Entry 6ZU5 (electron microscopy, 2.90 A resolution); this record covers chains L50 and LOO of the 74 polymer chains in the assembly.

Chain L50:
Molecule: 25S rRNA
Source organism: Paranosema locustae
Sequence (2639 nucleotides; row label = number of the first residue in the row):
     1 ACACACCCCG GUGGGGGAUC CCUCGGCCUG CGCGCCGGGC AAGGACGCGG ACGCACGCGA
    61 UAGACGGCAC GAUCCUCAGA CACGACUGCC GGUCUCCGAC AGCGGCGCAG CCGCAGACAA
   121 CCCCCCGGAC UUAAGCAUAU CACUAGGGGG CGGAGAAGAA ACCAACAGGG AUUCCUGCAG
   181 UAGCGGCGAG CGAACAGGGA CGAGCCCGCA UGGCAAUCGG CAUCGCCGAG UUGUGACAGC
   241 GCACCGCGAA CGCCCCGGAC AGGGCGGCCA CAGAGGGCGA CAGCCCCGUA GCAGCGCGCA
   301 GCGGAGCGAG UAGCGCUGCU UGGUCAUGCA GCGCGAAGCG GUGGUGGCGC CAUCGAAGGC
   361 UAAAUACGCC GCAGGACCGA UAGCGCACAA GUACCGCGAG GGGACGGCGA CGAGCAGCCC
   421 GCAGGGGCGG CGAAAGCGUG AAACCACCGG GGCGCCCACU UGUGGGCCCC GUCUUGAAAC
   481 ACGGACCAAG GAGUGCAUGU GCGCAGCGAG UCCGCUCCGC GGCGCAGCGA AGGCCAUCGA
   541 GCUGCGCACA UGCGACCCGA UAGGCAGUGA ACUACGCCUG GGCAGGGCGA AGCCCGCGGA
   601 AACGCAGGUG GAGGCCCCGA GCCGUUCUGA CGUGCAAUUC GAUGGCGCGA CCUGGGCGUA
   661 GCGGCGAAAG ACCAAUCGAA CUGCCUGGUA GCUGGUUCCC UCCGAAAUGU CCCGCAGGAC
   721 AGCGGGCGCC CCGCAGGUCU GCCGCGUAGA GCAAUGGCGC GGCGUCCGGC AGCGCCGGCG
   781 CACCCCCAAA CUGCGAAGCG GCAGGGCGCG CGCAGCAGCG UGCGCGCGCA CAACUGCGGG
   841 CGCCUAGUGG GCCGCCGCUG GUAAGCAGCG CCGGCAAUGA GGACACAACC UCGUGCGCGG
   901 GCAAGGGACC CCAGCUGCGC ACACAGACGA AGGGCGCGGG CGCGUCGCGA CAGCAGGGCG
   961 GUGGCCAUAG AGGUCGGCAC CCGCUAAGAA CCGUGUUGCA ACGUACCUGC CGAACACGCC
  1021 CGCCCCGAAA AUGGACGGUG CUCAGCGCAG CCCCGACCCC GCGCACGCAC AGCGUGGUAG
  1081 GAGGGCGCGC CGGCGCCGCA GAAGCGCAUG CGUGCGCAUG CGUGGAGGCA CCCGCGGCGC
  1141 AGAUCUUGGU GGCAGUAGCA CACUCGGGCG CGAGCCCCGA GGGCCGGGAG ACGGGUUCUU
  1201 CCGCCAGGCC GCUCCGCGGA AGGUGAGCCG GGUCCUAAGG ACGCGCUGGC CCGCAACCGA
  1261 CAGGCAAGCG GGCACACAUU CCCGCGCCGU GUGCCAUGCG GCAACGCACC GUGCGCGGCC
  1321 GGGCGCAGGG CUGGCGCCGG GGGCCCUCCU CCCCCGCAAA GCGGCCCGCC UGCGGACUCU
  1381 UGCAGCACGA GGCAGCCCGC GCCGCGUGGC GGGGCCGUCG CCGCGCGCCA GGACUCGCCC
  1441 CCCGUGAAGC CCCGCGCACG CACACACACG CCCGUACCAA UCCGCACCAG GGCUCCAGGG
  1501 CGCGCACCCC ACGGCCAGGG CCCACGCAGG UUUGGGAAUU CGGCAAGCUG GAUCCGCAAC
  1561 CUCGGGACAA GGAUUGGCUC CGGGCGCCGG AGCUGUCGCU UCCAAGGGGA AUCCGACUGU
  1621 UUAGUAAAAA CAUAGCCUUG CGCCGCACGC AAGGUGAAUU CUGCCCAGUG CCCGGGACGU
  1681 CACGCCGGCG CGACCCGCGC ACGCACGGGU CAACGGCGGG AGUAACUAUG ACUCUCUUAA
  1741 GGUAGCCAAA CGCCUCGUCA UCUAAUUAGU GACGCGCAUG AAUGGAGCAA CGAGAUUCCC
  1801 ACUGUCCCUA CCUGCUCCCC AGCGAACCCA CUGCCAAGGG AACGGGCUUG GCGCAGUCAG
  1861 CGGGGAAAGA AGACCCUGUU GAGCUUGACU CUAGUGUGGG GCCGCGGCGC GCCGCGCCGG
  1921 CGUAGGCAGG UGGGAGGUGC GCCGUGAGUG AAAGACCACU GCGCGCGCGC GCGCCCGCUU
  1981 CGCGCAGCAA CGCCCCCAGA UGGGGAGUUU GGCUGGGGCG GCACGUCUGC UAGACCCCAA
  2041 CGCAGACGUC CUACGGUGGG CUCAGCGCGG ACAGAACCCG CGCGUCGAGC ACAAGGGCAA
  2101 ACGCCCGCCU CACGGCGCCC CCCCGGGUGC CGGCGGGAAA CCGGGGCCUA GCGAUCCCUC
  2161 GCGCAUGCAC GCCGCGUCGC GGGGGUGGCU GAAAAGUUAC CACAGGGAUA ACUGGCUUGU
  2221 GGCGGCCAAG CGUCCGCAGC GACGCCGCUU UUUGAUUCUU CGAUGUCGGC UCUUCCUAGC
  2281 AUGGCGUGGC AGCGCGCGCC AAGUGUUGGA UUGUUCACCC ACUGACAGGG AACGUGAGCU
  2341 GGGUUUAGAC CGUCGUGAGA CAGGUUAGUU UUACCCUACU GAGCGCGGAC ACACCGGGCA
  2401 GCGCGGGCUA GUACGAGAGG AACGCCCGUG CGGGGCCGCU GGUCCGCGCC UGUCCGACAG
  2461 GGCAGGUGCG CCGCUACGCC CCGUGCGUGU ACGGCUGGAC GCCUCUAAGC CGGAGCCGCC
  2521 CCCCCGUGUG UCUAAACCCC UGGUUUCCGC CCCCCGCGAC CACGACGCGG CCGGGGGCUG
  2581 GUGCUGUGCG CGUGCGAGCU CUGCGAGCCG CUGAGGCUUC CAGACCCCUG CGGGGUGUU
Unresolved in the structure: 1-3, 771-773, 943-1016, 1357-1360, 1406-1425, 1676-1678, 1909-1973, 2385-2386, 2500-2501, 2538-2542, 2593, 2601-2602
Ion coordination: Mg2+ site 1 near C21 (its only coordinating residue here); Mg2+ site 2 near A41 (its only coordinating residue here); Mg2+ site 3 near U61 (its only coordinating residue here); Mg2+ site 4: C65, G66; Mg2+ site 5: G128, C565 (shared with 2 residues of chain LN0); Mg2+ site 6: G135, C136, G1881; Mg2+ site 7: G135, C136; Mg2+ site 8 near C143 (its only coordinating residue here); Mg2+ site 9 near A156 (its only coordinating residue here); Mg2+ site 10 near G208 (its only coordinating residue here); Mg2+ site 11 near A249 (its only coordinating residue here); Mg2+ site 12 near G318 (its only coordinating residue here); 100 more Mg2+ sites not listed

Chain LOO:
Protein: eL42
Source organism: Paranosema locustae
Chain sequence (112 residues; numbered 1 to 112; the number before each row is that of its first residue):
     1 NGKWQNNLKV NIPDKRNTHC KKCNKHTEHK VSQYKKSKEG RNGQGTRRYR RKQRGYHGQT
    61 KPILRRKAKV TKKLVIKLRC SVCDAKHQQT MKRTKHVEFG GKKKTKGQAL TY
Unresolved in the structure: 1-9, 101-112
Ion coordination: Zn2+: Cys-20, Cys-23, Cys-80, Cys-83

How chain L50 and chain LOO interact:
Pairs across the interface (137):
  U138(L50) / Lys-52(LOO)  hydrogen bond to the base
  U138(L50) / His-57(LOO)  hydrogen bond to the phosphate
  U138(L50) / Thr-60(LOO)  sugar contact
  A139(L50) / His-57(LOO)  phosphate contact
  G185(L50) / Arg-48(LOO)  salt bridge to the phosphate
  G185(L50) / Lys-52(LOO)  phosphate contact
  G186(L50) / Arg-48(LOO)  phosphate contact
  G186(L50) / Lys-52(LOO)  phosphate contact
  G186(L50) / Lys-61(LOO)  hydrogen bond to the phosphate
  G186(L50) / Pro-62(LOO)  sugar contact
  C187(L50) / Arg-48(LOO)  base contact
  C187(L50) / Lys-61(LOO)  salt bridge to the phosphate
  U317(L50) / Arg-54(LOO)  salt bridge to the phosphate
  G318(L50) / Arg-54(LOO)  salt bridge to the phosphate
  G318(L50) / Gly-55(LOO)  hydrogen bond to the phosphate
  G318(L50) / Tyr-56(LOO)  phosphate contact
  C319(L50) / Arg-54(LOO)  phosphate contact
  C319(L50) / Gly-55(LOO)  phosphate contact
  C319(L50) / Tyr-56(LOO)  hydrogen bond to the phosphate
  C319(L50) / His-57(LOO)  salt bridge to the phosphate
  U320(L50) / Arg-51(LOO)  hydrogen bond to the base
  U321(L50) / Arg-51(LOO)  hydrogen bond to the base
  U324(L50) / Arg-51(LOO)  salt bridge to the phosphate
  C325(L50) / Asn-42(LOO)  hydrogen bond to the base
  C325(L50) / Arg-47(LOO)  salt bridge to the phosphate
  A326(L50) / Arg-51(LOO)  hydrogen bond to the base
  A326(L50) / Arg-54(LOO)  base contact
  U327(L50) / Arg-51(LOO)  hydrogen bond to the base
  C1695(L50) / Arg-41(LOO)  phosphate contact
  C1696(L50) / Arg-41(LOO)  salt bridge to the phosphate
  C1889(L50) / Arg-65(LOO)  hydrogen bond to the phosphate
  U1890(L50) / Gly-58(LOO)  sugar contact
  U1890(L50) / Gln-59(LOO)  hydrogen bond to the phosphate
  U1890(L50) / Arg-65(LOO)  salt bridge to the phosphate
  C1891(L50) / Gly-58(LOO)  phosphate contact
  U1892(L50) / Tyr-56(LOO)  phosphate contact
  U2049(L50) / Thr-71(LOO)  hydrogen bond to the phosphate
  U2049(L50) / Arg-93(LOO)  phosphate contact
  U2049(L50) / Lys-95(LOO)  phosphate contact
  C2050(L50) / Lys-92(LOO)  base contact
  C2050(L50) / Thr-94(LOO)  hydrogen bond to the phosphate
  C2050(L50) / Lys-95(LOO)  hydrogen bond to the phosphate
  C2051(L50) / Val-10(LOO)  phosphate contact
  C2051(L50) / Lys-92(LOO)  base contact
  U2052(L50) / Val-10(LOO)  phosphate contact
  U2052(L50) / Asn-11(LOO)  hydrogen bond to the phosphate
  U2052(L50) / Ile-12(LOO)  base contact
  U2052(L50) / Pro-13(LOO)  sugar contact
  U2110(L50) / Arg-16(LOO)  hydrogen bond to the sugar
  U2110(L50) / Asn-17(LOO)  hydrogen bond to the phosphate
  U2110(L50) / His-26(LOO)  salt bridge to the phosphate
  C2111(L50) / Arg-16(LOO)  salt bridge to the phosphate
  C2111(L50) / Asn-17(LOO)  phosphate contact
  C2111(L50) / Thr-18(LOO)  hydrogen bond to the phosphate
  C2111(L50) / His-26(LOO)  phosphate contact
  A2112(L50) / Arg-16(LOO)  hydrogen bond to the sugar
  A2112(L50) / Gln-89(LOO)  sugar contact
  A2112(L50) / Met-91(LOO)  base contact
  C2113(L50) / Arg-16(LOO)  sugar contact
  C2113(L50) / Thr-18(LOO)  sugar contact
  C2113(L50) / His-19(LOO)  base contact
  C2113(L50) / Gln-89(LOO)  sugar contact
  G2114(L50) / His-19(LOO)  sugar contact
  G2114(L50) / Lys-21(LOO)  sugar contact
  G2115(L50) / Lys-21(LOO)  sugar contact
  G2132(L50) / His-19(LOO)  hydrogen bond to the base
  G2132(L50) / Asn-24(LOO)  hydrogen bond to the sugar
  G2133(L50) / His-19(LOO)  sugar contact
  G2133(L50) / Asn-24(LOO)  sugar contact
  G2133(L50) / Lys-25(LOO)  hydrogen bond to the sugar
  G2133(L50) / His-26(LOO)  hydrogen bond to the sugar
  C2134(L50) / Lys-25(LOO)  phosphate contact
  C2134(L50) / His-26(LOO)  hydrogen bond to the sugar
  G2145(L50) / Lys-92(LOO)  base contact
  G2146(L50) / Lys-92(LOO)  hydrogen bond to the base
  C2152(L50) / Lys-69(LOO)  base contact
  C2152(L50) / Arg-93(LOO)  base contact
  G2153(L50) / Lys-69(LOO)  hydrogen bond to the base
  G2153(L50) / Lys-73(LOO)  salt bridge to the phosphate
  C2157(L50) / Gln-44(LOO)  hydrogen bond to the phosphate
  C2157(L50) / Gly-45(LOO)  phosphate contact
  C2158(L50) / Lys-36(LOO)  hydrogen bond to the sugar
  C2158(L50) / Glu-39(LOO)  sugar contact
  C2158(L50) / Gly-40(LOO)  phosphate contact
  C2158(L50) / Gly-43(LOO)  phosphate contact
  C2158(L50) / Gln-44(LOO)  hydrogen bond to the phosphate
  C2158(L50) / Gly-45(LOO)  hydrogen bond to the phosphate
  C2158(L50) / Thr-46(LOO)  sugar contact
  U2159(L50) / Tyr-34(LOO)  hydrogen bond to the sugar
  U2159(L50) / Lys-36(LOO)  hydrogen bond to the sugar
  U2159(L50) / Ser-37(LOO)  hydrogen bond to the sugar
  U2159(L50) / Lys-38(LOO)  sugar contact
  U2159(L50) / Glu-39(LOO)  sugar contact
  U2159(L50) / Gly-40(LOO)  hydrogen bond to the phosphate
  C2160(L50) / Tyr-34(LOO)  sugar contact
  C2160(L50) / Ser-37(LOO)  sugar contact
  C2160(L50) / Gln-88(LOO)  hydrogen bond to the sugar
  G2161(L50) / Lys-86(LOO)  hydrogen bond to the sugar
  G2161(L50) / His-87(LOO)  sugar contact
  G2161(L50) / Gln-88(LOO)  hydrogen bond to the sugar
  C2162(L50) / Lys-86(LOO)  salt bridge to the phosphate
  G2163(L50) / Lys-22(LOO)  salt bridge to the phosphate
  C2175(L50) / Asn-42(LOO)  hydrogen bond to the sugar
  G2176(L50) / Asn-42(LOO)  phosphate contact
  G2176(L50) / Arg-47(LOO)  hydrogen bond to the sugar
  U2177(L50) / Gly-43(LOO)  phosphate contact
  U2177(L50) / Gln-44(LOO)  hydrogen bond to the phosphate
  U2177(L50) / Arg-47(LOO)  sugar contact
  C2178(L50) / Gln-44(LOO)  phosphate contact
  G2181(L50) / Gln-88(LOO)  hydrogen bond to the base
  G2182(L50) / Tyr-34(LOO)  hydrogen bond to the base
  G2182(L50) / Gln-88(LOO)  base contact
  G2182(L50) / Thr-90(LOO)  hydrogen bond to the sugar
  G2183(L50) / Tyr-34(LOO)  sugar contact
  G2183(L50) / Lys-36(LOO)  base contact
  G2183(L50) / Lys-73(LOO)  salt bridge to the phosphate
  G2183(L50) / Val-75(LOO)  sugar contact
  G2183(L50) / Thr-90(LOO)  phosphate contact
  G2184(L50) / Lys-72(LOO)  hydrogen bond to the phosphate
  G2184(L50) / Lys-73(LOO)  hydrogen bond to the phosphate
  G2185(L50) / Leu-64(LOO)  phosphate contact
  G2185(L50) / Lys-72(LOO)  salt bridge to the phosphate
  U2186(L50) / Leu-64(LOO)  sugar contact
  U2186(L50) / Arg-66(LOO)  phosphate contact
  U2186(L50) / Lys-67(LOO)  phosphate contact
  U2186(L50) / Ala-68(LOO)  hydrogen bond to the phosphate
  U2186(L50) / Lys-69(LOO)  salt bridge to the phosphate
  G2187(L50) / Ala-68(LOO)  base contact
  G2187(L50) / Lys-69(LOO)  hydrogen bond to the base
  G2188(L50) / Arg-66(LOO)  base contact
  A2193(L50) / Gln-59(LOO)  hydrogen bond to the base
  A2193(L50) / Thr-60(LOO)  base contact
  A2193(L50) / Lys-61(LOO)  base contact
  A2193(L50) / Pro-62(LOO)  phosphate contact
  A2193(L50) / Ile-63(LOO)  hydrogen bond to the sugar
  A2194(L50) / Arg-65(LOO)  sugar contact
  A2194(L50) / Arg-66(LOO)  salt bridge to the phosphate
Also at the interface, not in a pair above, chain L50 (60 interface residues in all): C713, C2156

Overview:
Chain L50 and chain LOO form an interface of 60 and 59 residues respectively; the contacts include 50 hydrogen
bonds and 18 salt bridges. Polar pairs include U138(L50)/Lys-52(LOO), U320(L50)/Arg-51(LOO) and
U321(L50)/Arg-51(LOO). C65(L50) and G66(L50) form the Mg2+ site 4.
Here chain L50 is 25S rRNA and chain LOO is eL42, both from Paranosema locustae. Entry 6ZU5 (Structure of the
Paranosema locustae ribosome in complex with Lso2) was determined by electron microscopy.
